5NWT - chains A and D of the 6 polymer chains in the assembly; structure by X-ray diffraction, 3.76 A resolution.

[Chain A]
Name: DNA-directed RNA polymerase subunit alpha
From: Escherichia coli (strain K12)
Notes: EC 2.7.7.6
UniProt: P0A7Z4 (RPOA_ECOLI); residues 1-329 here = UniProt positions 1-329
Amino-acid sequence (329 residues; row label = number of the first residue in the row):
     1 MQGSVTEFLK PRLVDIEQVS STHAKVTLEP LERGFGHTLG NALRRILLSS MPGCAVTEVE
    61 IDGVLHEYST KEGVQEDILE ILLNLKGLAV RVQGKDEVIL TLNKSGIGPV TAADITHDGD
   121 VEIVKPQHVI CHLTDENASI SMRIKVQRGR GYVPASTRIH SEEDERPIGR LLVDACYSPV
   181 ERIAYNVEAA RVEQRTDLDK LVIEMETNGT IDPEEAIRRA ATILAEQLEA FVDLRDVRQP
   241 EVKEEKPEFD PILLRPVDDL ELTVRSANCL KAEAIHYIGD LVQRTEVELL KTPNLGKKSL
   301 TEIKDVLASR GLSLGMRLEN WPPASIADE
Unresolved in the structure: 1-5, 235-247, 326-329
Swiss-Prot annotation at these positions:
  - region: Glu162 to Glu165 (Required for interaction with Crp at class II promoters)
  - modified residue: Arg265 (ADP-ribosylarginine), Lys297 (N6-acetyllysine), Lys298 (N6-acetyllysine)
  - mutagenesis: Arg45 (R45C: In rpoA112; temperature-sensitive, blocks RNA polymerase assembly), Glu162 to Glu165 (5-fold decrease in CRP-class II promoter-dependent transcription), Glu165 (E165K: 5-fold decrease in CRP-class II promoter-dependent transcription), Arg191 (R191C: In rpoA101; temperature-sensitive)

[Chain D]
Name: DNA-directed RNA polymerase subunit beta'
From: Escherichia coli (strain K12)
Notes: EC 2.7.7.6
UniProt: P0A8T7 (RPOC_ECOLI); residues 1-1407 here = UniProt positions 1-1407
Amino-acid sequence (1407 residues; each row starts with the number of its first residue):
     1 MKDLLKFLKA QTKTEEFDAI KIALASPDMI RSWSFGEVKK PETINYRTFK PERDGLFCAR
    61 IFGPVKDYEC LCGKYKRLKH RGVICEKCGV EVTQTKVRRE RMGHIELASP TAHIWFLKSL
   121 PSRIGLLLDM PLRDIERVLY FESYVVIEGG MTNLERQQIL TEEQYLDALE EFGDEFDAKM
   181 GAEAIQALLK SMDLEQECEQ LREELNETNS ETKRKKLTKR IKLLEAFVQS GNKPEWMILT
   241 VLPVLPPDLR PLVPLDGGRF ATSDLNDLYR RVINRNNRLK RLLDLAAPDI IVRNEKRMLQ
   301 EAVDALLDNG RRGRAITGSN KRPLKSLADM IKGKQGRFRQ NLLGKRVDYS GRSVITVGPY
   361 LRLHQCGLPK KMALELFKPF IYGKLELRGL ATTIKAAKKM VEREEAVVWD ILDEVIREHP
   421 VLLNRAPTLH RLGIQAFEPV LIEGKAIQLH PLVCAAYNAD FDGDQMAVHV PLTLEAQLEA
   481 RALMMSTNNI LSPANGEPII VPSQDVVLGL YYMTRDCVNA KGEGMVLTGP KEAERLYRSG
   541 LASLHARVKV RITEYEKDAN GELVAKTSLK DTTVGRAILW MIVPKGLPYS IVNQALGKKA
   601 ISKMLNTCYR ILGLKPTVIF ADQIMYTGFA YAARSGASVG IDDMVIPEKK HEIISEAEAE
   661 VAEIQEQFQS GLVTAGERYN KVIDIWAAAN DRVSKAMMDN LQTETVINRD GQEEKQVSFN
   721 SIYMMADSGA RGSAAQIRQL AGMRGLMAKP DGSIIETPIT ANFREGLNVL QYFISTHGAR
   781 KGLADTALKT ANSGYLTRRL VDVAQDLVVT EDDCGTHEGI MMTPVIEGGD VKEPLRDRVL
   841 GRVTAEDVLK PGTADILVPR NTLLHEQWCD LLEENSVDAV KVRSVVSCDT DFGVCAHCYG
   901 RDLARGHIIN KGEAIGVIAA QSIGEPGTQL TMRTFHIGGA ASRAAAESSI QVKNKGSIKL
   961 SNVKSVVNSS GKLVITSRNT ELKLIDEFGR TKESYKVPYG AVLAKGDGEQ VAGGETVANW
  1021 DPHTMPVITE VSGFVRFTDM IDGQTITRQT DELTGLSSLV VLDSAERTAG GKDLRPALKI
  1081 VDAQGNDVLI PGTDMPAQYF LPGKAIVQLE DGVQISSGDT LARIPQESGG TKDITGGLPR
  1141 VADLFEARRP KEPAILAEIS GIVSFGKETK GKRRLVITPV DGSDPYEEMI PKWRQLNVFE
  1201 GERVERGDVI SDGPEAPHDI LRLRGVHAVT RYIVNEVQDV YRLQGVKIND KHIEVIVRQM
  1261 LRKATIVNAG SSDFLEGEQV EYSRVKIANR ELEANGKVGA TYSRDLLGIT KASLATESFI
  1321 SAASFQETTR VLTEAAVAGK RDELRGLKEN VIVGRLIPAG TGYAYHQDRM RRRAAGEAPA
  1381 APQVTAEDAS ASLAELLNAG LGGSDNE
Unresolved in the structure: 932-949, 1377-1407
Bound ions: Zn2+ site 1: Cys70, Cys85; Mg2+ near Asp462 (its only coordinating residue here); Zn2+ site 2: Cys814, Cys888, Cys895
Swiss-Prot annotation at these positions:
  - binding site (Zn(2+)): Cys70, Cys72, Cys85, Cys88, Cys814, Cys888, Cys895, Cys898
  - binding site (Mg(2+)): Asp460, Asp462, Asp464
  - modified residue: Lys983 (N6-acetyllysine)
  - mutagenesis: Gln504 (Q504P: Resistant to antibiotics salinamide A and B), Asn690 (N690D: Resistant to antibiotics salinamide A and B), Met697 (M697V: Resistant to antibiotics salinamide A and B), Ala735 (A735T: Resistant to antibiotics salinamide A and B), Arg738 (R738C/H/P/S: Resistant to antibiotics salinamide A and B), Ala748 (A748E: Resistant to antibiotics salinamide A and B), Pro758 (P758S/T: Resistant to antibiotics salinamide A and B), Phe763 (F763C: Resistant to antibiotics salinamide A and B), Ser775 (S775A: Resistant to antibiotics salinamide A and B), Ala779 (A779T/V: Resistant to antibiotics salinamide A and B), Arg780 (R780C: Resistant to antibiotics salinamide A and B), Gly782 (G782A/C: Resistant to antibiotics salinamide A and B), 1 further mutagenesis entry in UniProt

[How chain A and chain D interact]
Pairs across the interface (6):
  Pro251(A) - Gly389(D)
  Gly311(A) - Thr392(D)
  Met316(A) - Thr392(D)
  Arg317(A) - Glu386(D)
  Arg317(A) - Leu387(D)
  Leu318(A) - Leu387(D)
Interface residues without a listed pair, chain A (8 interface residues in all): Ile252, Glu319, Asn320
Interface residues without a listed pair, chain D (5 interface residues in all): Arg388

[Overview]
Chain A and chain D form an interface of 8 and 5 residues respectively. The Zn2+ site 1 is built by Cys70(D)
and Cys85(D). From UniProt: 6 mutagenesis sites on chain A; 8 Zn2+-binding residues, 3 Mg2+-binding residues
and 13 mutagenesis sites on chain D.
Chain A is DNA-directed RNA polymerase subunit alpha and chain D is DNA-directed RNA polymerase subunit beta',
both from Escherichia coli (strain K12); the structure, Crystal Structure of Escherichia coli RNA polymerase -
Sigma54 Holoenzyme complex, was determined by X-ray diffraction together with 5EZK from the same study.
